3H3R - chain A; structure by X-ray diffraction, 1.85 A resolution.

# Chain A
Molecule: Goodpasture antigen binding protein
Source organism: Homo sapiens
Notes: fragment: cert start domain (residues 347-598)
UniProt: A8K7S2 (A8K7S2_HUMAN); numbering as in UniProt (aligned over 347-598)
Sequence (255 residues; each row starts with the number of its first residue):
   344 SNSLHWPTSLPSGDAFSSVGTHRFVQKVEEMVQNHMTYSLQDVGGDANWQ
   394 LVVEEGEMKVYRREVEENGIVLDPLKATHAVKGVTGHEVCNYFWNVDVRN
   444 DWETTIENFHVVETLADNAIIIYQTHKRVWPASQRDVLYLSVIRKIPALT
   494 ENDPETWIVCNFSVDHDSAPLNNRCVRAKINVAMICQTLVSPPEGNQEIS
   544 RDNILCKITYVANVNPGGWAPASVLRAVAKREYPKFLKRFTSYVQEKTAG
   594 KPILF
Unresolved in the structure: 344-362
Sequence notes: expression tag (344-346)
Residues lining bound ligands: 14H (N-[(1R,3R)-3-hydroxy-1-(hydroxymethyl)-3-phenylpropyl]tetradecanamide): Phe436, Arg442, Trp445, Glu446, Thr448, Ile449, Gln467, His469, Val472, Trp473, Arg478, Val480, Tyr482, Asn504, Ala521, Ile523, Val525, Tyr553, Val557, Glu575, Tyr576, Phe579

# Overview
Bound to chain A: compound 14H.
Chain A is Goodpasture antigen binding protein (Homo sapiens); the structure, Crystal structure of the CERT
START domain in complex with HPA-14, was determined by X-ray diffraction together with 3H3Q, 3H3S and 3H3T
from the same study.
